1O9W - chain A; structure by X-ray diffraction, 1.65 A resolution.

[Chain A]
Name: F17A-G fimbrial adhesin
Source organism: Escherichia coli
Notes: fragment: carbohydrate-binding domain, residues 23-199
UniProtKB: Q99003 (F17AG_ECOLX); residues 1-177 here correspond to UniProt positions 23-199 (UniProt number = residue number + 22)
Amino-acid sequence (177 residues; row label = number of the first residue in the row):
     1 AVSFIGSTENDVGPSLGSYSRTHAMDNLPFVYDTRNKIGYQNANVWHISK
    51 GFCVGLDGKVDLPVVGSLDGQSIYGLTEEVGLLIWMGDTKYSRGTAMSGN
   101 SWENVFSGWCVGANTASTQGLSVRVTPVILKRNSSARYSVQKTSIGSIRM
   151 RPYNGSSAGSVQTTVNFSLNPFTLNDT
Not modelled in the structure: 22-27, 134, 177
Disulfide bonds: Cys-53/Cys-110
Ligand contacts: N-acetylglucosamine (NAG; 2-acetamido-2-deoxy-beta-D-glucopyranose): Ala-43, Asn-44, Asp-88, Thr-89, Phe-106, Trp-109, Ser-117, Thr-118, Gln-119, Gly-120
Curated features (UniProtKB/Swiss-Prot):
  - binding site (a carbohydrate): Ala-43, Asn-44, Asp-88, Thr-89, Ser-117 to Gly-120
Reported in the primary citation:
  - binding site for N-acetylglucosamine: Ala-43, Asn-44, Asp-88, Thr-89, Trp-109, Ser-117, Thr-118, Gln-119, Gly-120
  - specificity-determining residues: Ser-117, Thr-118
  - specificity-determining residues: Trp-109 (proposed by the authors, not directly observed)

[Summary]
Ligands of chain A: N-acetylglucosamine. Curated annotation (UniProt) lists 8 carbohydrate-binding residues.
From the paper: a binding site for N-acetylglucosamine at Ala-43, Asn-44 and Asp-88 among others; specificity
determinants Ser-117, Thr-118 and Trp-109.
Chain A is F17A-G fimbrial adhesin (Escherichia coli); the structure, F17-aG lectin domain from Escherichia
coli in complex with N-acetyl-glucosamine, was determined by X-ray diffraction, deposited together with 1O9V
and 1O9Z.
